PDB entry 7SBB | electron microscopy, 3.10 A resolution | chains H and Z of the 13 polymer chains in the assembly

[Chain H]
Protein: Cas5d
From: Synechocystis sp. PCC 6803
Reference sequence: Q6ZEI5 (Q6ZEI5_SYNY3); numbering as in UniProt (aligned over 1-254)
Sequence (254 residues; each row starts with the number of its first residue):
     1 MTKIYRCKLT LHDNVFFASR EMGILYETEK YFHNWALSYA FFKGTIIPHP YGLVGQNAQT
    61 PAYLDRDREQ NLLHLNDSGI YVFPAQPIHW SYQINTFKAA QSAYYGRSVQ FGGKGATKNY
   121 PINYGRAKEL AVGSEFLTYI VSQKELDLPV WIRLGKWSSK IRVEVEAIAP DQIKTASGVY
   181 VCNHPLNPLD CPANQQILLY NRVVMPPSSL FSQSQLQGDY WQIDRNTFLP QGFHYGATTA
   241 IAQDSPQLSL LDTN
Disordered / not traced: 1, 108-122, 240-254

[Chain Z]
Molecule: crRNA
From: Synechocystis sp. PCC 6803
Sequence (43 nucleotides; row label = number of the first residue in the row):
     1 ACUGAAACGA UUGUUGUGCC CCUGGCGGUC GCUUUCAAUG CCU

[How chain H and chain Z interact]
Contacting residue pairs (50; chain H residue first):
  Phe-17(H) / C2(Z)  sugar contact
  Phe-17(H) / U3(Z)  stacking on the base
  Phe-17(H) / G4(Z)  phosphate contact
  Ala-18(H) / U3(Z)  hydrogen bond to the sugar
  Ala-18(H) / G4(Z)  hydrogen bond to the phosphate
  Ser-19(H) / U3(Z)  hydrogen bond to the sugar
  Tyr-31(H) / U3(Z)  base contact
  Phe-32(H) / U3(Z)  base contact
  His-33(H) / U3(Z)  hydrogen bond to the base
  Ala-36(H) / C2(Z)  sugar contact
  Ala-36(H) / U3(Z)  base contact
  Tyr-39(H) / A1(Z)  sugar contact
  Tyr-39(H) / C2(Z)  sugar contact
  Lys-43(H) / A1(Z)  hydrogen bond to the phosphate
  Lys-43(H) / C2(Z)  salt bridge to the phosphate
  Leu-53(H) / A1(Z)  sugar contact
  Leu-53(H) / G4(Z)  base contact
  Asn-57(H) / A1(Z)  base contact
  Ala-58(H) / A1(Z)  base contact
  Ala-58(H) / G4(Z)  hydrogen bond to the base
  Ala-58(H) / A5(Z)  base contact
  Gln-59(H) / A1(Z)  hydrogen bond to the base
  Gln-59(H) / G4(Z)  hydrogen bond to the base
  Gln-59(H) / A5(Z)  hydrogen bond to the base
  Thr-60(H) / A1(Z)  hydrogen bond to the base
  Pro-61(H) / A1(Z)  phosphate contact
  Ala-62(H) / A1(Z)  hydrogen bond to the phosphate
  Tyr-63(H) / A1(Z)  phosphate contact
  Tyr-63(H) / U3(Z)  hydrogen bond to the phosphate
  Gln-70(H) / A1(Z)  hydrogen bond to the sugar
  Thr-96(H) / G9(Z)  sugar contact
  Phe-97(H) / A7(Z)  base contact
  Phe-97(H) / G9(Z)  phosphate contact
  Lys-98(H) / A7(Z)  phosphate contact
  Lys-98(H) / C8(Z)  hydrogen bond to the sugar
  Lys-98(H) / G9(Z)  hydrogen bond to the phosphate
  Lys-98(H) / A10(Z)  hydrogen bond to the sugar
  Ala-99(H) / C8(Z)  phosphate contact
  Ala-100(H) / C8(Z)  hydrogen bond to the phosphate
  Gln-101(H) / C8(Z)  base contact
  Arg-153(H) / C2(Z)  hydrogen bond to the base
  Leu-154(H) / C2(Z)  base contact
  Gly-155(H) / C2(Z)  hydrogen bond to the base
  Gly-155(H) / A5(Z)  phosphate contact
  Lys-156(H) / G4(Z)  salt bridge to the phosphate
  Lys-156(H) / A5(Z)  salt bridge to the phosphate
  Lys-156(H) / A7(Z)  base contact
  Met-205(H) / U3(Z)  base contact
  Pro-206(H) / U3(Z)  base contact
  Pro-207(H) / U3(Z)  base contact
Interface residues without a listed pair, chain H (35 interface residues in all): Trp-35, Ala-40, Arg-68, Trp-157
Interface residues without a listed pair, chain Z (10 interface residues in all): U11

[Overview]
Chain H and chain Z form an interface of 35 and 10 residues respectively; the contacts include 19 hydrogen
bonds, 3 salt bridges and 1 aromatic stacking contact. Polar contacts include His-33(H)/U3(Z), Ala-58(H)/G4(Z)
and Gln-59(H)/A1(Z).
Chain H is Cas5d and chain Z is crRNA, both from Synechocystis sp. PCC 6803; the structure, Structure of type
I-D Cascade bound to a ssRNA target, was determined by electron microscopy, deposited together with 7SBA.
